7D8H - chains A and B; structure by X-ray diffraction, 2.42 A resolution.

== Chain A ==
Molecule: 14-3-3 protein zeta/delta
Organism: Homo sapiens
UniProtKB: P63104 (1433Z_HUMAN); residue numbers follow UniProt; this construct covers 1-245
Amino-acid sequence (265 residues; each row starts with the number of its first residue; numbers below 1 keep their minus sign (Met-19 is residue -19)):
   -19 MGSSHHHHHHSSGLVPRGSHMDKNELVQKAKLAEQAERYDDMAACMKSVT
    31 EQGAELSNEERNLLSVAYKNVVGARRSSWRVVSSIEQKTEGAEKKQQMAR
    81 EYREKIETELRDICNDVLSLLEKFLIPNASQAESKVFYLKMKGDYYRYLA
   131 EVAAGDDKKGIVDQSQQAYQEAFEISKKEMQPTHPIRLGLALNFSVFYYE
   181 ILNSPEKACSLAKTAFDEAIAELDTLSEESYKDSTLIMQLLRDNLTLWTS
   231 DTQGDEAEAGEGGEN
Not modelled in the structure: -19 to 0, 231-245
Construct notes: initiating methionine (-19); expression tag (-18 to 0)

== Chain B ==
Molecule: CRTC1 pSer64 peptide
UniProtKB: Q6UUV9 (CRTC1_HUMAN); numbering as in UniProt (aligned over 59-69)
Amino-acid sequence (11 residues; numbered 59 to 69; the number before each row is that of its first residue):
    59 QYYGGSLPNVN
Not modelled in the structure: 59-61, 68-69
Modified positions: Ser64 (phosphoserine; SEP)
Curated features (UniProtKB/Swiss-Prot):
  - modified residue: Ser64 (Phosphoserine)

== Chain A / chain B interface ==
Pairs across the interface (20):
  Val46(A) with Asn67(B)
  Lys49(A) with Ser64(B); Asn67(B)
  Asn50(A) with Asn67(B)
  Arg56(A) with Ser64(B)
  Lys120(A) with Leu65(B)
  Arg127(A) with Ser64(B)
  Tyr128(A) with Ser64(B)
  Leu172(A) with Gly63(B); Ser64(B); Leu65(B)
  Asn173(A) with Ser64(B); Leu65(B), hydrogen bond (side chain-backbone)
  Val176(A) with Gly63(B)
  Ile217(A) with Leu65(B), hydrophobic
  Leu220(A) with Gly62(B); Pro66(B)
  Asp223(A) with Gly62(B)
  Asn224(A) with Gly62(B); Gly63(B), hydrogen bond (side chain-backbone)
Interface residues without a listed pair, chain A (16 interface residues in all): Gly169, Leu227

== Summary ==
Chain A and chain B form an interface of 16 and 6 residues respectively; the contacts include 2 hydrogen
bonds. Polar pairs include Asn173(A)-Leu65(B) and Asn224(A)-Gly63(B).
Chain A is 14-3-3 protein zeta/delta (Homo sapiens) and chain B is CRTC1 pSer64 peptide; the structure, CRTC1
pSer64 peptide in complex with 14-3-3 zeta, was determined by X-ray diffraction together with 7D8P and 7D9V
from the same study.
